Entry 7AOO (X-ray diffraction, 1.60 A resolution); this record covers chains A and C of the 4 polymer chains in the assembly.

[Chain A (and C)]
Molecule: Plasmoredoxin
Organism: Plasmodium falciparum (isolate 3D7)
Notes: chain C of this document is another copy of the same molecule, construct and numbering; everything in this record applies to it too
UniProt: Q8I224 (Q8I224_PLAF7); numbering as in UniProt (aligned over 1-179)
Sequence (179 residues; each row starts with the number of its first residue):
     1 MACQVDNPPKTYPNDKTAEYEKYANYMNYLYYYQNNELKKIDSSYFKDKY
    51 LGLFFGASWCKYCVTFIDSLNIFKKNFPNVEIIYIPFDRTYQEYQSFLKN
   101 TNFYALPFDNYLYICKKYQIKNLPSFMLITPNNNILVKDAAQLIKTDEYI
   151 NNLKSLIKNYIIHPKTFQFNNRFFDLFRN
Unresolved in the structure: 1-11 (chain C: 1-20, 168-171)
From the paper describing this entry:
  - self-association interface (contacts with another copy of this molecule): W59, C60, K61, R89, L112 to K117, I120 to L123
  - catalytic residues: C60, C63 (proposed by the authors, not directly observed)

[Chain A / chain C interface]
Pairs across the interface - 30 pairs, chain A then chain C:
  W59(A) - L112(C)  hydrophobic
  W59(A) - C115(C)  hydrophobic
  W59(A) - K116(C)
  W59(A) - Q119(C)  hydrogen bond (backbone-side chain)
  W59(A) - I120(C)
  C60(A) - Q119(C)
  K61(A) - Q119(C)  hydrogen bond (backbone-side chain)
  Y62(A) - K121(C)
  F87(A) - L112(C)
  R89(A) - L112(C)
  R89(A) - Y113(C)
  R89(A) - K116(C)
  L112(A) - W59(C)  hydrophobic
  L112(A) - F87(C)
  L112(A) - R89(C)
  Y113(A) - R89(C)
  C115(A) - W59(C)  hydrophobic
  K116(A) - W59(C)
  K116(A) - R89(C)
  Q119(A) - W59(C)  hydrogen bond (side chain-backbone)
  Q119(A) - C60(C)
  Q119(A) - K61(C)  hydrogen bond (side chain-backbone)
  Q119(A) - Y62(C)
  I120(A) - W59(C)
  K121(A) - Y62(C)
  K121(A) - N122(C)
  K121(A) - L123(C)  hydrogen bond (backbone-backbone)
  N122(A) - K121(C)
  N122(A) - N122(C)
  L123(A) - K121(C)  hydrogen bond (backbone-backbone)
Interface residues without a listed pair, chain A (17 interface residues in all): D88, E93
Interface residues without a listed pair, chain C (17 interface residues in all): D88, E93

[In short]
The chain A/chain C interface involves 17 residues from each chain; the contacts include 6 hydrogen bonds.
Polar contacts include W59(A)-Q119(C), K61(A)-Q119(C) and K121(A)-L123(C). From the paper: catalytic residues
C60(A) and C63(A); a self-association interface involving W59(A), C60(A) and K61(A) among others.
Both chains are Plasmoredoxin (Plasmodium falciparum (isolate 3D7)). Entry 7AOO (Plasmoredoxin, a redox-active
protein unique for malaria parasites) was determined by X-ray diffraction, deposited together with 7AOJ.
